PDB entry 5EU4 | X-ray diffraction, 2.12 A resolution | chains A and C of the 3 polymer chains in the assembly

[Chain A]
Protein: HLA class I histocompatibility antigen, A-2 alpha chain
Organism: Homo sapiens
Reference sequence: P01892 (1A02_HUMAN); residues 1-276 here correspond to UniProt positions 25-300 (UniProt number = residue number + 24)
Amino-acid sequence (276 residues; each row starts with the number of its first residue):
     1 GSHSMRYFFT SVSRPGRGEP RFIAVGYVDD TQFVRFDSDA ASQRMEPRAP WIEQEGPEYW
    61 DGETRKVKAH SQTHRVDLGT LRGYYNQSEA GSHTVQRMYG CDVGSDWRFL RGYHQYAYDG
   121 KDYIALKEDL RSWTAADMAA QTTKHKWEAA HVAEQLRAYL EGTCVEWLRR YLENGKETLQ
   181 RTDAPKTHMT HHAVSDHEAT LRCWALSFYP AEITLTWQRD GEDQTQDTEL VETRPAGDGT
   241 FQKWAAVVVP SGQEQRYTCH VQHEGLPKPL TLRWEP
Disulfides: Cys-101/Cys-164, Cys-203/Cys-259

[Chain C]
Protein: Peptide antigen YLAPGPVTA
Organism: synthetic construct
Amino-acid sequence (9 residues; row label = number of the first residue in the row):
     1 YLAPGPVTA
From the paper describing this entry:
  - conformationally variable residues: Pro-4

[Chain A / chain C interface]
Contacting residue pairs - 38 pairs, chain A then chain C:
  Met-5(A) with Tyr-1(C)
  Tyr-7(A) with Tyr-1(C), hydrogen bond (side chain-backbone); Leu-2(C), hydrophobic
  Phe-9(A) with Leu-2(C), hydrophobic
  Met-45(A) with Leu-2(C), hydrophobic
  Glu-63(A) with Tyr-1(C); Leu-2(C), hydrogen bond (side chain-backbone)
  Lys-66(A) with Tyr-1(C); Leu-2(C), hydrogen bond (side chain-backbone); Ala-3(C)
  Val-67(A) with Leu-2(C)
  Ala-69(A) with Gly-5(C)
  His-70(A) with Ala-3(C); Pro-4(C); Pro-6(C)
  Thr-73(A) with Pro-6(C), hydrogen bond (side chain-backbone); Val-7(C); Thr-8(C)
  Val-76(A) with Thr-8(C)
  Asp-77(A) with Thr-8(C); Ala-9(C), hydrogen bond (side chain-backbone)
  Thr-80(A) with Ala-9(C)
  Tyr-84(A) with Ala-9(C)
  Arg-97(A) with Pro-6(C)
  Tyr-99(A) with Leu-2(C); Ala-3(C), hydrogen bond (side chain-backbone)
  Thr-143(A) with Ala-9(C), hydrogen bond (side chain-backbone)
  Lys-146(A) with Thr-8(C), hydrogen bond; Ala-9(C), hydrogen bond (side chain-backbone)
  Trp-147(A) with Val-7(C); Thr-8(C), hydrogen bond (side chain-backbone); Ala-9(C), hydrophobic
  Tyr-159(A) with Tyr-1(C), hydrogen bond (side chain-backbone); Leu-2(C); Ala-3(C), hydrophobic
  Thr-163(A) with Tyr-1(C)
  Trp-167(A) with Tyr-1(C)
  Tyr-171(A) with Tyr-1(C), hydrogen bond (side chain-backbone)
Also at the interface, not in a pair above, chain A (28 interface residues in all): Phe-33, Tyr-59, Tyr-116, Val-152, Gln-155

[Summary]
28 residues of chain A face 9 of chain C across their interface; the contacts include 12 hydrogen bonds. Among
the polar pairs are Tyr-7(A)/Tyr-1(C), Glu-63(A)/Leu-2(C) and Lys-66(A)/Leu-2(C). From the paper:
conformational variability at Pro-4(C).
Here chain A is HLA class I histocompatibility antigen, A-2 alpha chain (Homo sapiens) and chain C is Peptide
antigen YLAPGPVTA (synthetic construct). Entry 5EU4 (HLA Class I antigen) was determined by X-ray diffraction
(same publication as 5EU3, 5EU5 and 5EU6).
